9FO2 - chains C and D of the 4 polymer chains in the assembly; structure by electron microscopy, 2.58 A resolution.

[Chain C]
Protein: Capsid protein VP3
From: Human coxsackievirus A9 (strain Griggs)
UniProt: P21404 (POLG_CXA9); residues 1-238 here correspond to UniProt positions 331-568 (UniProt number = residue number + 330)
Amino-acid sequence (238 residues; each row starts with the number of its first residue):
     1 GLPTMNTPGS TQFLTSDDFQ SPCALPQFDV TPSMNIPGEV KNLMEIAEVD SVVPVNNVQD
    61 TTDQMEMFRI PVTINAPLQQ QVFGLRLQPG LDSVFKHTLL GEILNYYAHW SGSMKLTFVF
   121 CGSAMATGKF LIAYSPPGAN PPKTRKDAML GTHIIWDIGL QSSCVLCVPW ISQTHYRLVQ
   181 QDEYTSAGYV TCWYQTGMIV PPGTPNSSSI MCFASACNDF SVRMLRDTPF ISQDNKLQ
Disordered / not traced: 238
Curated features (UniProtKB/Swiss-Prot):
  - region: Lys236 to Gln238 (Amphipathic alpha-helix)

[Chain D]
Protein: Capsid protein VP4
From: Human coxsackievirus A9 (strain Griggs)
UniProt: P21404 (POLG_CXA9); residues 2-69 here = UniProt positions 2-69
Amino-acid sequence (68 residues; each row starts with the number of its first residue):
     2 GAQVSTQKTG AHETSLSAAG NSIIHYTNIN YYKDAASNSA NRQDFTQDPS KFTEPVKDVM
    62 IKSLPALN
Disordered / not traced: 15-23
Curated features (UniProtKB/Swiss-Prot):
  - site: Asn69 (Cleavage)
  - lipidation: Gly2 (N-myristoyl glycine)

[Chain C / chain D interface]
Pairs across the interface (27):
  Asp18(C) with Arg43(D), salt bridge
  Gln20(C) with Asn29(D); Ile30(D), hydrogen bond (side chain-backbone); Asn31(D); Tyr32(D), hydrogen bond (side chain-backbone); Tyr33(D); Ser38(D)
  Ser21(C) with Ser38(D), hydrogen bond (backbone-side chain)
  Pro22(C) with Tyr33(D), hydrophobic; Ser38(D)
  Cys23(C) with Asp35(D); Ser38(D), hydrogen bond (backbone-side chain)
  Pro26(C) with Asp35(D)
  Gln27(C) with Asp35(D), hydrogen bond (backbone-side chain)
  Glu39(C) with Lys52(D); Phe53(D)
  Lys41(C) with Asp45(D), salt bridge; Thr47(D)
  Asn42(C) with Gln48(D)
  Glu45(C) with Gln48(D); Asp49(D), hydrogen bond (side chain-backbone); Pro50(D)
  Glu48(C) with Pro50(D)
  Val49(C) with Phe53(D), hydrophobic
  Gln161(C) with Pro66(D); Ala67(D); Leu68(D), hydrogen bond (side chain-backbone)
Interface residues without a listed pair, chain C (17 interface residues in all): Leu25, Gly38, Val40
Interface residues without a listed pair, chain D (24 interface residues in all): Lys34, Ala37, Asn39, Ser40, Ala41, Thr54

[In short]
Chain C and chain D form an interface of 17 and 24 residues respectively; the contacts include 7 hydrogen
bonds and 2 salt bridges. Polar contacts include Asp18(C)-Arg43(D), Lys41(C)-Asp45(D) and Gln20(C)-Ile30(D).
Chain C is Capsid protein VP3 and chain D is Capsid protein VP4, both from Human coxsackievirus A9 (strain
Griggs); the structure, Coxsackievirus A9 bound with compound 15 (CL278), was determined by electron
microscopy, deposited together with 8S7J, 9EXI, 9FA9, 9FCZ, 9FGN, 9FO5 and 9FP5.
